Entry 3PJ6 (X-ray diffraction, 2.25 A resolution); this record covers chain A.

# Chain A
Name: HIV protease
Source organism: Human Immunodeficiency Virus 1
Reference sequence: Q000H7 (Q000H7_9HIV1); residue numbers follow UniProt; this construct covers 1-99
Chain sequence (99 residues; row label = number of the first residue in the row):
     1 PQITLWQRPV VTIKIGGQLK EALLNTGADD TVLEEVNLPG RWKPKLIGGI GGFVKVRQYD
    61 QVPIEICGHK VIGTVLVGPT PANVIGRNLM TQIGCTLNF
Construct notes: engineered mutation Val-10 (Ile in Q000H7), Asn-25 (Asp in Q000H7)
What the authors report for this chain:
  - conformationally variable residues (loop rearrangement): Ile-50, Pro-81
  - mutagenesis - D25N: abolished catalytic activity (proposed by the authors, not directly observed)

# Summary
The paper reports that D25N abolishes catalytic activity; conformational variability at Ile-50 and Pro-81.
Chain A is HIV protease (Human Immunodeficiency Virus 1); the structure, Crystal Structures of
Multidrug-Resistant Clinical Isolate 769 HIV-1 Protease Variants, was determined by X-ray diffraction (same
publication as 3OQ7, 3OQA and 3OQD).
